6YYX - chains A and B; structure by X-ray diffraction, 1.53 A resolution.

== Chain A ==
Molecule: Aspartyl/asparaginyl beta-hydroxylase
From: Homo sapiens
Notes: EC 1.14.11.16
UniProt: Q12797 (ASPH_HUMAN); residue numbers follow UniProt; this construct covers 330-758
Amino-acid sequence (429 residues; row label = number of the first residue in the row):
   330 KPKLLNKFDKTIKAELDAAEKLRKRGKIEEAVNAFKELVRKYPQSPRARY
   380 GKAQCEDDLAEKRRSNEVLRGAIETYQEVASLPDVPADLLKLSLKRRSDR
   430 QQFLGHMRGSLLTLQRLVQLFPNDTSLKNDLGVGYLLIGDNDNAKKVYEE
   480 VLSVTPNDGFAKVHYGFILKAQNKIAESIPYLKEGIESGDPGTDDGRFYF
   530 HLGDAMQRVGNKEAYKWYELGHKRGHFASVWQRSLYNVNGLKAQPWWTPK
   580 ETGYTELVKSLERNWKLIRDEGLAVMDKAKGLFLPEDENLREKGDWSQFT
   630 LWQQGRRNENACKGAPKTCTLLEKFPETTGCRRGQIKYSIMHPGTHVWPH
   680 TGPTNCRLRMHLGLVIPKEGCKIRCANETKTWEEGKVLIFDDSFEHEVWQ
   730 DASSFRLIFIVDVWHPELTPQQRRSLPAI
Disulfide bonds: C641-C648
Bound ions: Mn2+: H679, H725 (together with manganese) (shared with D103(B) of chain B)
Ligand contacts: manganese (Q1Z; (3R)-3-methyl-2-oxidanylidene-pentanedioic acid): W625, S668, M670, V676, H679, R688, H690, W711, F719, D721, H725, V727, R735, I737, I739
Curated features (UniProtKB/Swiss-Prot):
  - binding site (2-oxoglutarate): W625, S668, R688 to H690, R735
  - binding site (Fe cation): H679, H725
  - glycosylation (N-linked (GlcNAc...) asparagine): N452, N706
  - natural variant: R735 (R735W: In FDLAB)
What the authors report for this chain:
  - binding site for manganese: W625, S668, M670, V676, R688, H690, V727, R735
  - Mn2+ coordination: H679, H725
  - disease-associated variants - R735W: decreased catalytic activity (citing earlier work)

== Chain B ==
Molecule: Coagulation factor X
From: Homo sapiens
Notes: EC 3.4.21.6
UniProt: P00742 (FA10_HUMAN); numbering as in UniProt (aligned over 86-124)
Amino-acid sequence (39 residues; row label = number of the first residue in the row):
    86 DGDQSETSPSQNQGKCKDGLGEYTCTSLEGFEGKNSELF
Not modelled in the structure: 86-98, 117-124
Disulfide bonds: C101-C110
Differences from the reference sequence: engineered mutation S90 (Cys in P00742), S95 (Cys in P00742), S112 (Cys in P00742), S121 (Cys in P00742)
Bound ions: Mn2+: D103 (together with manganese) (shared with H679(A), H725(A) of chain A)
Curated features (UniProtKB/Swiss-Prot):
  - modified residue: D103 (3R: -3-hydroxyaspartate)
  - natural variant: E91 (E91K: In FA10D)

== Interface between chain A and chain B ==
Contacting residue pairs (56; chain A residue first):
  A389(A) with F116(B)
  E390(A) with F116(B)
  R393(A) with F116(B)
  S394(A) with F116(B)
  N395(A) with E114(B); G115(B); F116(B), hydrogen bond (side chain-backbone)
  Q431(A) with L113(B)
  F432(A) with G115(B), hydrogen bond (backbone-backbone); F116(B)
  L433(A) with L113(B); G115(B)
  G434(A) with L113(B)
  M436(A) with L113(B), hydrophobic
  V462(A) with Y108(B)
  L465(A) with Y108(B), hydrophobic
  L466(A) with Y108(B), hydrophobic; T109(B)
  H493(A) with Y108(B), hydrogen bond
  F496(A) with G106(B); E107(B); Y108(B), hydrophobic
  R526(A) with Y108(B), hydrogen bond (side chain-backbone)
  F529(A) with L105(B), hydrophobic
  H530(A) with L105(B), hydrogen bond (side chain-backbone)
  L564(A) with L105(B), hydrophobic
  Y565(A) with L105(B), hydrophobic; T109(B); C110(B), hydrogen bond (side chain-backbone); T111(B)
  D616(A) with K102(B), salt bridge
  E617(A) with K100(B); C101(B); K102(B), hydrogen bond (side chain-backbone); D103(B), hydrogen bond (side chain-backbone); G104(B), hydrogen bond (side chain-backbone)
  L619(A) with D103(B)
  W625(A) with D103(B)
  Q632(A) with K100(B), hydrogen bond
  Q633(A) with K100(B)
  Q664(A) with K102(B)
  K666(A) with D103(B), salt bridge
  H679(A) with D103(B), salt bridge
  T680(A) with D103(B); G104(B)
  G681(A) with D103(B); L105(B)
  P682(A) with C101(B); K102(B); G104(B); L105(B), hydrophobic
  R686(A) with K102(B), hydrogen bond (side chain-backbone)
  R688(A) with D103(B), salt bridge
  A757(A) with T111(B)
  I758(A) with C101(B); T111(B)
Interface residues without a listed pair, chain A (44 interface residues in all): L398, A500, R562, S563, Q627, R662, D721, P756

== Overview ==
44 residues of chain A and 16 residues of chain B are in contact; the contacts include 11 hydrogen bonds and 4
salt bridges. Polar contacts include D616(A)-K102(B), K666(A)-D103(B) and H679(A)-D103(B). The paper reports a
binding site for manganese at W625(A), S668(A) and M670(A) among others; R735W of chain A reduces catalytic
activity.
Here chain A is Aspartyl/asparaginyl beta-hydroxylase and chain B is Coagulation factor X, both from Homo
sapiens. Entry 6YYX (Aspartyl/Asparaginyl beta-hydroxylase (AspH) oxygenase and TPR domains in complex with
manganese, 3-methyl-2-oxoglutarate, and factor X substrate ...) was determined by X-ray diffraction, deposited
together with 6YYW, 6YYY, 6Z6Q and 6Z6R.
